PDB entry 1OPM | X-ray diffraction, 2.10 A resolution | chain A

# Chain A
Molecule: Protein (PEPTIDYLGLYCINE alpha-hydroxylating monooxygenase)
Organism: Rattus norvegicus
Notes: EC 1.14.17.3
Reference sequence: P14925 (AMD_RAT); numbering as in UniProt (aligned over 45-354)
Amino-acid sequence (310 residues; row label = number of the first residue in the row):
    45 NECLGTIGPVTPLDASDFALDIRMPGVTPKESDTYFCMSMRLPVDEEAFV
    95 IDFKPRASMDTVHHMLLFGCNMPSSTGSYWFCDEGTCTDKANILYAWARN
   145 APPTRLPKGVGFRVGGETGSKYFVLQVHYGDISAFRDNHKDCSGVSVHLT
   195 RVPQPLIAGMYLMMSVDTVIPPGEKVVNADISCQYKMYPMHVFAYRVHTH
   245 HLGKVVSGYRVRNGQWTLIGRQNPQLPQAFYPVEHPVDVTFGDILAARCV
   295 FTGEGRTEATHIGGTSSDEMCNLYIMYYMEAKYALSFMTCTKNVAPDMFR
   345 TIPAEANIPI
Curated features (UniProtKB/Swiss-Prot):
  - binding site (Cu(2+)): His-107, His-108, His-172, His-242, His-244, Met-314
  - mutagenesis: His-107 (H107A: Impaired Cu(2+)-binding), His-108 (H108A: Impaired Cu(2+)-binding; forms a closed conformer in the presence of citrate with a reduced Cu(2+)-Cu(2+) site separation of 4 Angstroms ...), His-172 (H172A: Impaired Cu(2+)-binding), His-244 (H244A: Abolished peptidylglycine alpha-hydroxylating monooxygenase activity), Gln-272 (Q272E/A: Induces a fully open peptidylglycine monooxygenase structure with Cu(2+) distances of 14 Angstroms), Met-314 (M314I: Abolished peptidylglycine alpha-hydroxylating monooxygenase activity)
Disulfide bonds: Cys-47/Cys-186, Cys-81/Cys-126, Cys-114/Cys-131, Cys-227/Cys-334, Cys-293/Cys-315
Ion coordination: Cu ion site 1: His-107, His-108, His-172; Ni2+: His-235, His-305 (together with azide ion, glycerol); Cu ion site 2: His-242, His-244, Met-314
Small-molecule neighbours:
  - N-alpha-acetyl-3,5-diiodotyrosylglycine (IYG), molecule 1: Thr-55, Leu-57, Ala-63, Asp-96, Lys-98, Arg-100, Arg-149, Ser-190, Val-191, His-192
  - N-alpha-acetyl-3,5-diiodotyrosylglycine (IYG), molecule 2: Leu-110, Phe-112, Lys-134, Ala-135, Asn-136, Ile-137, Leu-206, Met-208, Ser-209, Arg-240, His-242, Ile-306, Met-314, Asn-316, Tyr-318

# Summary
Ligands of chain A: N-alpha-acetyl-3,5-diiodotyrosylglycine. His-107, His-108 and His-172 coordinate Cu ion
site 1. His-235 and His-305 form the Ni2+ site. Curated annotation (UniProt) lists 6 Cu2+-binding residues and
6 mutagenesis sites.
Chain A is Protein (PEPTIDYLGLYCINE alpha-hydroxylating monooxygenase) (Rattus norvegicus); the structure,
Oxidized (CU2+) peptidylglycine alpha-hydroxylating monooxygenase (phm) with bound substrate, was determined
by X-ray diffraction (same publication as 3PHM).
